8WC9 - chains A and B of the 5 polymer chains in the assembly; structure by electron microscopy, 3.20 A resolution.

Chain A:
Protein: Engineered G-alpha-q subunit
Organism: Homo sapiens
Sequence (361 residues; each row starts with the number of its first residue; note: 26 numbers in that range are skipped by the numbering (no residue carries them; nothing is unmodelled there)):
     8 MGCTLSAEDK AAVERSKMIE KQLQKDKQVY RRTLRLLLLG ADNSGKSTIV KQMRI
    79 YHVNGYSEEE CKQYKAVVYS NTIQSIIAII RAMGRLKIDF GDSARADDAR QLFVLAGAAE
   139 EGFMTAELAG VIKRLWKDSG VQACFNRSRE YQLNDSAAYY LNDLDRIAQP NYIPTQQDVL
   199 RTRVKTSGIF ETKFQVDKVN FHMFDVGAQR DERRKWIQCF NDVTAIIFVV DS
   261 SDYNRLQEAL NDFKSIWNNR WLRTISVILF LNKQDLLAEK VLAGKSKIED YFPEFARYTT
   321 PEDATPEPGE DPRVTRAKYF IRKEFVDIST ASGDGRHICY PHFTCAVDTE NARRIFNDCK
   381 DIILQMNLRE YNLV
Not modelled in the structure: 8-14, 79-203, 261-263, 304, 321-322, 353-354

Chain B:
Protein: Guanine nucleotide-binding protein G(I)/G(S)/G(T) subunit beta-1
Organism: Homo sapiens
Reference sequence: P62873 (GBB1_HUMAN); numbering as in UniProt (aligned over 2-340)
Sequence (345 residues; each row starts with the number of its first residue; numbers below 1 keep their minus sign (Met-4 is residue -4)):
    -4 MGSLLQSELD QLRQEAEQLK NQIRDARKAC ADATLSQITN NIDPVGRIQM RTRRTLRGHL
    56 AKIYAMHWGT DSRLLVSASQ DGKLIIWDSY TTNKVHAIPL RSSWVMTCAY APSGNYVACG
   116 GLDNICSIYN LKTREGNVRV SRELAGHTGY LSCCRFLDDN QIVTSSGDTT CALWDIETGQ
   176 QTTTFTGHTG DVMSLSLAPD TRLFVSGACD ASAKLWDVRE GMCRQTFTGH ESDINAICFF
   236 PNGNAFATGS DDATCRLFDL RADQELMTYS HDNIICGITS VSFSKSGRLL LAGYDDFNCN
   296 VWDALKADRA GVLAGHDNRV SCLGVTDDGM AVATGSWDSF LKIWN
Not modelled in the structure: -4 to 2, 310
Construct notes: initiating methionine (-4); expression tag (-3 to 1)
Curated features (UniProtKB/Swiss-Prot):
  - modified residue: Ser2 (N-acetylserine), His266 (Phosphohistidine)
  - natural variant: Leu30 (L30F: In MRD42; uncertain significance), Arg52 (R52G: In MRD42), Gly64 (G64V: In MRD42), Asp76 (D76E: In MRD42; D76G: In MRD42), Gly77 (G77S: In MRD42), Lys78 (K78R: In MRD42), Ile80 (I80N: In MRD42; I80T: In MRD42), His91 (H91R: In MRD42; uncertain significance), Ala92 (A92T: In MRD42), Pro94 (P94S: In MRD42), Leu95 (L95P: In MRD42), Arg96 (R96L: In MRD42), 5 further natural variant entries in UniProt

Chain A / chain B interface:
Contacting residue pairs (37):
  Val20(A) - Asn88(B)
  Arg22(A) - Val90(B)  hydrogen bond (side chain-backbone)
  Arg22(A) - His91(B)
  Ser23(A) - Asn88(B)
  Ser23(A) - Lys89(B)
  Ile26(A) - Lys89(B)
  Ile26(A) - Ala92(B)  hydrophobic
  Glu27(A) - Lys89(B)  salt bridge
  Leu30(A) - Gly53(B)
  Leu30(A) - Lys78(B)
  Asp33(A) - Leu55(B)
  Asp33(A) - Lys78(B)  salt bridge
  Lys34(A) - Leu55(B)
  Tyr37(A) - Leu55(B)  hydrophobic
  Tyr37(A) - Ala56(B)
  Thr204(A) - Asn119(B)  hydrogen bond (backbone-side chain)
  Thr204(A) - His142(B)
  Gly206(A) - Asp118(B)
  Ile207(A) - Leu117(B)  hydrophobic
  Glu209(A) - Ser98(B)  hydrogen bond
  Phe222(A) - Trp99(B)  hydrophobic
  Ala226(A) - Thr143(B)
  Gln227(A) - Leu117(B)
  Gln227(A) - Asn119(B)  hydrogen bond
  Gln227(A) - Tyr145(B)  hydrogen bond (side chain-backbone)
  Arg228(A) - Gly162(B)
  Arg228(A) - Thr164(B)
  Lys233(A) - Tyr145(B)
  Lys233(A) - Met188(B)
  Lys233(A) - Asp228(B)  salt bridge
  Gln236(A) - Lys57(B)
  Cys237(A) - Tyr59(B)
  Cys237(A) - Gln75(B)
  Cys237(A) - Trp99(B)
  Cys237(A) - Met101(B)  hydrophobic
  Phe238(A) - Trp99(B)  hydrophobic
  Trp281(A) - Arg314(B)
Interface residues without a listed pair, chain A (28 interface residues in all): Ala19, Ser205, Arg232, Trp234, Asn239, Asp240
Interface residues without a listed pair, chain B (36 interface residues in all): Asp76, Ile80, Gly144, Thr184, Gly185, Asp186, Cys204, Asn230, Asp246, Trp332

Overview:
28 residues of chain A and 36 residues of chain B are in contact, with 5 hydrogen bonds and 3 salt bridges.
Polar contacts include Glu27(A)-Lys89(B), Asp33(A)-Lys78(B) and Lys233(A)-Asp228(B).
Chain A is Engineered G-alpha-q subunit and chain B is Guanine nucleotide-binding protein G(I)/G(S)/G(T)
subunit beta-1, both from Homo sapiens; the structure, Cryo-EM structure of the ZH8651-bound mTAAR1-Gq
complex, was determined by electron microscopy (same publication as 8WC3, 8WC4, 8WC5, 8WC6, 8WC7, 8WC8, 8WCA
and 8WCB).
